Entry 6QCS (electron microscopy, 3.10 A resolution); this record covers chains A and C of the 6 polymer chains in the assembly.

# Chain A
Molecule: Polymerase acidic protein
Organism: Influenza B virus
Notes: EC 3.1.-.-
Reference sequence: Q5V8Z9 (Q5V8Z9_9INFB); residue numbers follow UniProt; this construct covers 1-726
Chain sequence (751 residues; row label = number of the first residue in the row; numbers below 1 keep their minus sign (Gly-13 is residue -13)):
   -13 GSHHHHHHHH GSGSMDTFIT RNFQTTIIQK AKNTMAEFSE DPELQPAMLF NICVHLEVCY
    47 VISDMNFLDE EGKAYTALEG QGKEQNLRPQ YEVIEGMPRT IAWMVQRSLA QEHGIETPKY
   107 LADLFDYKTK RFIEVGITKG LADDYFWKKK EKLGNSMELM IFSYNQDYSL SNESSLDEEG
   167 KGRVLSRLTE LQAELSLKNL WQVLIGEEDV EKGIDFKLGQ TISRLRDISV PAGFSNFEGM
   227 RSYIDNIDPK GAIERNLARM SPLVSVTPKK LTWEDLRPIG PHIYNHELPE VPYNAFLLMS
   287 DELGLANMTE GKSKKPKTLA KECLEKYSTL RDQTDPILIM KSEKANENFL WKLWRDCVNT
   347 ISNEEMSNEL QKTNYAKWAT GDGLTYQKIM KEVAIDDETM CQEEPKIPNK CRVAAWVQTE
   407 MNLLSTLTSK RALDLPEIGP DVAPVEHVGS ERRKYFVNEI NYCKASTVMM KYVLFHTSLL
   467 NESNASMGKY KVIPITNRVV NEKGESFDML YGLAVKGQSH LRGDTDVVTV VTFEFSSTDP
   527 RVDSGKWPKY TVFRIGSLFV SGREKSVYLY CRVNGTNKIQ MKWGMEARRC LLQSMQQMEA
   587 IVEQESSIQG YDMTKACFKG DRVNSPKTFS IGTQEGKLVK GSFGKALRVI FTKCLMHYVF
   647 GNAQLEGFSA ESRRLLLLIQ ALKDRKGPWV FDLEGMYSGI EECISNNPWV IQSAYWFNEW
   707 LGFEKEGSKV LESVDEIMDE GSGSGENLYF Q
Disordered / not traced: -13 to 0, 64-71, 724-737
Differences from the reference sequence: expression tag (-13 to 0, 727-737)
Metal / ion sites: Mg2+: Glu81, Asp109
Reported in the primary citation:
  - binding site for 3 end: Met473, His506

# Chain C
Molecule: Polymerase basic protein 2
Organism: Influenza B virus
Reference sequence: Q5V8X3 (Q5V8X3_9INFB); residue numbers follow UniProt; this construct covers 1-770
Chain sequence (798 residues; row label = number of the first residue in the row; numbers below 1 keep their minus sign (Gly-8 is residue -8)):
    -8 GSGSGSGSGM TLAKIELLKQ LLRDNEAKTV LKQTTVDQYN IIRKFNTSRI EKNPSLRMKW
    52 AMCSNFPLAL TKGDMANRIP LEYKGIQLKT NAEDIGTKGQ MCSIAAVTWW NTYGPIGDTE
   112 GFERVYESFF LRKMRLDNAT WGRITFGPVE RVRKRVLLNP LTKEMPPDEA SNVIMEILFP
   172 KEAGIPREST WIHRELIKEK REKLKGTMIT PIVLAYMLER ELVARRRFLP VAGATSAEFI
   232 EMLHCLQGEN WRQIYHPGGN KLTESRSQSM IVACRKIIRR SIVASNPLEL AVEIANKTVI
   292 DTEPLKSCLA AIDGGDVACD IIRAALGLKI RQRQRFGRLE LKRISGRGFK NDEEILIGNG
   352 TIQKIGIWDG EEEFHVRCGE CRGILKKSKM KLEKLLINSA KKEDMRDLII LCMVFSQDTR
   412 MFQGVRGEIN FLNRAGQLLS PMYQLQRYFL NRSNDLFDQW GYEESPKASE LHGINESMNA
   472 SDYTLKGVVV TRNVIDDFSS TETEKVSITK NLSLIKRTGE VIMGANDVSE LESQAQLMIT
   532 YDTPKMWEMG TTKELVQNTY QWVLKNLVTL KAQFLLGKED MFQWDAFEAF ESIIPQKMAG
   592 QYSGFARAVL KQMRDQEVMK TDQFIKLLPF CFSPPKLRSN GEPYQFLKLV LKGGGENFIE
   652 VRKGSPLFSY NPQTEVLTIC GRMMSLKGKI EDEERNRSMG NAVLAGFLVS GKYDPDLGDF
   712 KTIEELEKLK PGEKANILLY QGKPVKVVKR KRYSALSNDI SQGIKRQRMT VESMGWALSG
   772 WSHPQFEKGS GSENLYFQ
Disordered / not traced: -8 to -1, 742-789
Differences from the reference sequence: expression tag (-8 to 0, 771-789)

# How chain A and chain C interact
Residue-residue contacts (61):
  Trp89(A) - Gly175(C)
  Trp89(A) - Ile176(C)
  Trp89(A) - Pro177(C)
  Met90(A) - Lys172(C)
  Arg93(A) - Glu167(C)  salt bridge
  Arg93(A) - Pro171(C)
  Arg93(A) - Lys172(C)
  Arg93(A) - Ala174(C)
  Arg93(A) - Gly175(C)
  Ser94(A) - Lys172(C)
  Gln97(A) - Pro171(C)
  Gln97(A) - Lys172(C)
  Pro104(A) - Pro177(C)
  Val428(A) - Trp132(C)
  Ala429(A) - Trp132(C)  hydrophobic
  Pro430(A) - Trp132(C)
  Pro430(A) - Gly133(C)
  Pro430(A) - Ile135(C)  hydrophobic
  Pro430(A) - Gln244(C)
  Val431(A) - Ile135(C)  hydrophobic
  Val431(A) - Trp242(C)  hydrophobic
  Val431(A) - Gln244(C)
  Leu466(A) - Trp51(C)  hydrophobic
  Asn467(A) - Cys54(C)
  Asn470(A) - Trp51(C)  hydrogen bond (side chain-backbone)
  Asn470(A) - Cys54(C)
  Asn470(A) - Ser55(C)
  Met473(A) - Trp51(C)  hydrophobic
  Leu507(A) - Trp51(C)
  Asp510(A) - Leu47(C)
  Asp510(A) - Arg48(C)  salt bridge
  Lys564(A) - Leu47(C)
  Lys564(A) - Trp51(C)
  Lys568(A) - Ser46(C)  hydrogen bond
  Lys568(A) - Leu47(C)
  Lys568(A) - Lys50(C)
  Met571(A) - Lys50(C)
  Glu572(A) - Lys50(C)
  Glu589(A) - Asn241(C)
  Gln590(A) - Gly672(C)
  Ser592(A) - Phe137(C)
  Ser593(A) - Gly138(C)
  Ser593(A) - Asn241(C)  hydrogen bond
  Ser593(A) - Gln548(C)
  Ser593(A) - Gln552(C)  hydrogen bond (backbone-side chain)
  Ser593(A) - Arg673(C)
  Ile594(A) - Gln552(C)
  Ile594(A) - Met674(C)
  Ile594(A) - Met675(C)  hydrophobic
  Gly596(A) - Phe137(C)
  Arg671(A) - Tyr661(C)
  Arg671(A) - Tyr731(C)  hydrogen bond
  Gly713(A) - Gln664(C)  hydrogen bond (backbone-side chain)
  Val716(A) - Arg686(C)
  Leu717(A) - Gln664(C)
  Ser719(A) - Arg686(C)
  Val720(A) - Lys734(C)  hydrogen bond (backbone-side chain)
  Asp721(A) - Met690(C)
  Asp721(A) - Leu730(C)
  Asp721(A) - Lys734(C)
  Ile723(A) - Lys703(C)
Interface residues without a listed pair, chain A (47 interface residues in all): Arg85, Thr103, Lys105, Val434, Arg438, Ser469, Ala471, Ile565, Glu591, Tyr597, Asp598, Ser714, Glu718
Interface residues without a listed pair, chain C (43 interface residues in all): Ala52, Pro139, Cys236, Asn662, Pro663, Gly702, Val736

# Overview
47 residues of chain A and 43 residues of chain C are in contact, with 7 hydrogen bonds and 2 salt bridges.
Among the polar pairs are Arg93(A)-Glu167(C), Asp510(A)-Arg48(C) and Asn470(A)-Trp51(C). The Mg2+ site is
built by Glu81(A) and Asp109(A). From the paper: a binding site for 3 end at Met473(A) and His506(A).
Here chain A is Polymerase acidic protein and chain C is Polymerase basic protein 2, both from Influenza B
virus. Entry 6QCS (Influenza B polymerase pre-initiation complex) was determined by electron microscopy (same
publication as 6QCT, 6QCV, 6QCW and 6QCX).
